6PUN - chains A and E of the 3 polymer chains in the assembly; structure by X-ray diffraction, 2.10 A resolution.

[Chain A]
Name: Fem-3 mRNA-binding factor 2
Organism: Caenorhabditis elegans
UniProt: Q09312 (FBF2_CAEEL); numbering as in UniProt (aligned over 164-575)
Sequence (413 residues; row label = number of the first residue in the row):
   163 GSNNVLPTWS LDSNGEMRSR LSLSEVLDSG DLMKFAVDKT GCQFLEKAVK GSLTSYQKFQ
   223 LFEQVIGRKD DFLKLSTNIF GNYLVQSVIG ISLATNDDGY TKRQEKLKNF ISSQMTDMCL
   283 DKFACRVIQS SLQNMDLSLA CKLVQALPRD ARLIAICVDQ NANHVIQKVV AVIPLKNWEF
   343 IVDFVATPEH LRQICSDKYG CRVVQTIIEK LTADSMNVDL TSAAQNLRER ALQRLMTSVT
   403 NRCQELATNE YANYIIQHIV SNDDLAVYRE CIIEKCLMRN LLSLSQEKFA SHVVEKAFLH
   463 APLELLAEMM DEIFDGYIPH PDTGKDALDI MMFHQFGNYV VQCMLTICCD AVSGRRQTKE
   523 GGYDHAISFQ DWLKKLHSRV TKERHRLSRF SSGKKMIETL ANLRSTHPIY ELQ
Unresolved in the structure: 163-166, 376-381, 569-575
Construct notes: expression tag (163)
UniProt features mapped onto this chain:
  - site: Tyr479 (Interacts with lst-1)
  - mutagenesis: Arg288 (R288A: Reduces RNA binding affinity; R288F/Y: Broadens binding specificity at specific nucleotide positions in the RNA target ...), Cys363 (C363A: Increases binding affinity for 8 nt target RNA by comparison with 9 nt target; when associated with only Y-364, or with Y-364 and A- or S-367 ...), Arg364 (R364Y: Abolishes binding affinity for both 8 and 9 nt target RNAs ...), Gln367 (Q367A/S: Increases binding specificity for 8 nt RNA target when associated with A- or S-363 and Y-364), Leu444 (L444A: Does not affect binding to lst-1), Gln448 (Q448G: Slightly reduces binding to lst-1), His454 (H454A: Reduces binding affinity to 9 nt target RNA; H454Y/F/W/N/R: Switches nucleotide specificity at positions +2 and +3 in the RNA target), Tyr479 to Thr485 (Abrogates binding to lst-1), Tyr479 (Y479A: Reduces thermal stability and disrupts interaction with lst-1; Y479G/A/V/Q/F/R: Abrogates binding to lst-1), Ile480 (I480A: Does not affect binding to lst-1), Pro481 (P481A: Does not affect binding to lst-1), His482 (H482A: Does not affect binding to lst-1), 4 further mutagenesis entries in UniProt
Reported in the primary citation:
  - mutagenesis - Y479F, Y479G, Y479Q, Y479R, Y479V: abolished binding to Lst-1 (chain E)
  - mutagenesis - L444A, I480A, T485A: unchanged binding to Lst-1 (chain E)
  - binding site for the 8-nt RNA strand: Gln329, Arg364

[Chain E]
Name: Lst-1
Organism: Caenorhabditis elegans
UniProt: Q86RT0 (Q86RT0_CAEEL); residues 74-98 here correspond to UniProt positions 64-88 (UniProt number = residue number - 10)
Sequence (29 residues; each row starts with the number of its first residue):
    70 GSNSSGLRSQ KLHLTYIEKN KRVRAMIPQ
Unresolved in the structure: 70-75, 91-98
Construct notes: expression tag (70-73)
Reported in the primary citation:
  - mutagenesis - K80A: unchanged binding to Fem-3 mRNA-binding factor 2 (chain A)

[Interface between chain A and chain E]
Contacting residue pairs (36):
  Arg441(A) - Tyr85(E)
  Arg441(A) - Glu87(E)  salt bridge
  Leu444(A) - Leu81(E)
  Leu444(A) - Leu83(E)
  Ser445(A) - Lys80(E)  hydrogen bond
  Gln448(A) - Gln79(E)
  Gln448(A) - Lys80(E)
  Gln448(A) - Leu81(E)  hydrogen bond (side chain-backbone)
  Glu449(A) - Lys80(E)  salt bridge
  Glu470(A) - Lys88(E)  salt bridge
  Glu474(A) - Tyr85(E)
  Gly478(A) - Tyr85(E)
  Gly478(A) - Ile86(E)  hydrogen bond (backbone-backbone)
  Tyr479(A) - Leu83(E)
  Tyr479(A) - Thr84(E)
  Tyr479(A) - Ile86(E)
  Ile480(A) - Leu83(E)
  Ile480(A) - Thr84(E)  hydrogen bond (backbone-backbone)
  Ile480(A) - Ile86(E)
  His482(A) - Leu83(E)
  Lys487(A) - Leu83(E)
  Asp488(A) - Leu83(E)
  Ala489(A) - Leu83(E)
  Ile492(A) - Leu81(E)  hydrophobic
  Ile492(A) - Leu83(E)  hydrophobic
  Phe495(A) - Leu76(E)
  Phe495(A) - Arg77(E)  hydrogen bond (backbone-backbone)
  His496(A) - Leu76(E)
  His496(A) - Arg77(E)
  His496(A) - Ser78(E)
  His496(A) - Gln79(E)
  Gln497(A) - Leu76(E)
  Gln497(A) - Arg77(E)  hydrogen bond (backbone-backbone)
  Gln497(A) - Ser78(E)  hydrogen bond (side chain-backbone)
  Asn500(A) - Leu76(E)
  Phe552(A) - Leu76(E)
Also at the interface, not in a pair above, chain A (24 interface residues in all): Asp477, Pro481, Met494, Ser554
Also at the interface, not in a pair above, chain E (13 interface residues in all): His82
From the paper, about this interface:
  - pairs named by the authors: Leu444(A)-Leu83(E), Ser445(A)-Lys80(E), Gln448(A)-Leu81(E) (hydrogen bond), Glu449(A)-Lys80(E), Tyr479(A)-Leu83(E), Tyr85(E)-Tyr479(A)
  - interface residues, chain E: Leu76(E)
  - hot spots on chain E (mutagenesis) - L83A: abolished binding to Fem-3 mRNA-binding factor 2 (chain A)

[Summary]
Chain A and chain E form an interface of 24 and 13 residues respectively, with 7 hydrogen bonds and 3 salt
bridges. Among the polar pairs are Arg441(A)-Glu87(E), Glu449(A)-Lys80(E) and Glu470(A)-Lys88(E). The authors
report contacts between Leu444(A) and Leu83(E), Ser445(A) and Lys80(E) and Glu449(A) and Lys80(E) among
others; a hydrogen bond between Gln448(A) and Leu81(E). The paper reports a binding site for the 8-nt RNA
strand at Gln329(A) and Arg364(A); Y479F, Y479G and Y479Q of chain A, among others, abolish binding to Lst-1
(chain E); 10 substitutions were tested in all.
Chain A is Fem-3 mRNA-binding factor 2 and chain E is Lst-1, both from Caenorhabditis elegans; the structure,
Crystal structure of a ternary complex of FBF-2 with LST-1 (site B) and compact FBE RNA, was determined by
X-ray diffraction.
